Entry 3IPM (X-ray diffraction, 4.00 A resolution); this record covers chains E and U of the 21 polymer chains in the assembly.

== Chain E ==
Name: Proteasome subunit alpha
Source organism: Thermoplasma acidophilum
Notes: EC 3.4.25.1
Reference sequence: P25156 (PSA_THEAC); residue numbers follow UniProt; this construct covers 1-233
Chain sequence (233 residues; numbered 1 to 233; the number before each row is that of its first residue):
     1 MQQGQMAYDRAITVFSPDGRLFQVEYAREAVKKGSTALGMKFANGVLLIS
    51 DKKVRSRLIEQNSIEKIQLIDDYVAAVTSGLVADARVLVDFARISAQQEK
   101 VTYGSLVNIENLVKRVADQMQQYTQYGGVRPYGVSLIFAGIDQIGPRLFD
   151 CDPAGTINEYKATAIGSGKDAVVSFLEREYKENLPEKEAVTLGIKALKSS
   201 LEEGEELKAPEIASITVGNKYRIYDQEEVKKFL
Disordered / not traced: 1-6
Curated features (UniProtKB/Swiss-Prot):
  - mutagenesis: Met1 to Ile12 (Markedly increases peptidolytic activity. Designated open-gate mutant), Lys66 (K66A: Prevents PAN to associate with the proteasome and stimulate gate opening), Leu81 (L81A/E/G: Prevents PAN to stimulate gate opening), Val82 (V82A: No effect on PAN's ability to stimulate gate opening; V82D/G: Prevents PAN to stimulate gate opening)

== Chain U ==
Name: Proteasome activator PA26, Proteasome-activating nucleotidase fusion protein
Source organism: Trypanosoma brucei brucei
Notes: fragment: PA26 residues 2-223, PAN residues 424-430
Reference sequence: chimeric construct of Q38BM8, Q58576: residues 2-223 from Q38BM8 (Q38BM8_TRYB2) positions 2-223 (same numbers); residues 226-232 from Q58576 positions 424-430 (UniProt number = residue number + 198)
Chain sequence (239 residues; numbered -6 to 232; the number before each row is that of its first residue; numbers below 1 keep their minus sign (Met-6 is residue -6)):
    -6 MAHHHHHHPPKRAALIQNLRDSYTETSSFAVIEEWAAGTLQEIEGIAKAA
    44 VEAHATIRNSTYGRAQAEKSPEQLLGVLQRYQDLCHNVYCQAETIRTVIA
    94 IRIPEHKEADNLGVAVQHAVLKVIDELEIKTLGSGEKSGSGGAPTPIGMY
   144 ALREYLSARSTVEDKLLGSVDAESGKTKGGSQSPSLLLELRQIDADFMLK
   194 VELATTHLSTMVRAVINAYLLNWKKLIQPRGGHLDVLYR
Disordered / not traced: -6 to 3, 162-171
Construct notes: initiating methionine (-6); expression tag (-5 to 1); engineered mutation Ala102 (Glu in Q38BM8); linker (224-225)
Curated features (UniProtKB/Swiss-Prot):
  - region: Leu230 to Arg232 (Docks into pockets in the proteasome alpha-ring to cause gate opening)
What the authors report for this chain:
  - mutagenesis - K100A, E102A, D103A, N104A: abolished catalytic activity with Proteasome subunit alpha (chain E)
  - mutagenesis - E101A, L105A: unchanged binding to Proteasome subunit alpha (chain E)
  - mutagenesis - Y231F: abolished catalytic activity

== Interface between chain E and chain U ==
Residue-residue contacts (18; chain E residue first):
  Ala30(E) - Tyr231(U)
  Lys33(E) - Leu227(U)
  Lys33(E) - Tyr231(U)
  Gly34(E) - Arg232(U)
  Ser35(E) - Arg232(U)  hydrogen bond (backbone-backbone)
  Lys53(E) - Asp228(U)  salt bridge
  Arg55(E) - Asp228(U)
  Arg55(E) - Val229(U)
  Arg55(E) - Arg232(U)
  Lys66(E) - Arg232(U)  hydrogen bond (side chain-backbone)
  Ser79(E) - Arg232(U)
  Gly80(E) - Leu230(U)
  Gly80(E) - Tyr231(U)
  Gly80(E) - Arg232(U)  hydrogen bond (backbone-backbone)
  Leu81(E) - Leu230(U)
  Leu81(E) - Tyr231(U)  hydrophobic
  Val82(E) - Val229(U)
  Val82(E) - Leu230(U)  hydrogen bond (backbone-backbone)
Other interface residues (no listed pair), chain E (12 interface residues in all): Thr78
From the paper, about this interface:
  - residue pairs: Lys33(E)-Tyr231(U) (cation-pi contact), Lys66(E)-Arg232(U)
  - interface residues, chain E: Lys33(E), Lys66(E)

== Summary ==
12 residues of chain E face 6 of chain U across their interface; the contacts include 4 hydrogen bonds and 1
salt bridge. Polar contacts include Lys53(E)-Asp228(U), Ser35(E)-Arg232(U) and Lys66(E)-Arg232(U). The paper
describes a cation-pi contact between Lys33(E) and Tyr231(U); a contact between Lys66(E) and Arg232(U). The
paper reports that K100A, E102A and D103A of chain U, among others, abolish catalytic activity with Proteasome
subunit alpha (chain E); interface residues Lys33(E) and Lys66(E); 7 substitutions were tested in all.
Here chain E is Proteasome subunit alpha (Thermoplasma acidophilum) and chain U is Proteasome activator PA26,
Proteasome-activating nucleotidase fusion protein (Trypanosoma brucei brucei). Entry 3IPM (Crystal Structure
of Archaeal 20S Proteasome in Complex with the C-terminus of PAN) was determined by X-ray diffraction.
